PDB entry 5OCQ | X-ray diffraction, 1.70 A resolution | chain A

== Chain A ==
Name: Kappa-carrageenase
Organism: Pseudoalteromonas carrageenovora
Notes: EC 3.2.1.83
Reference sequence: P43478 (CGKA_PSEVC); residues 26-301 here = UniProt positions 26-301
Sequence (285 residues; each row starts with the number of its first residue):
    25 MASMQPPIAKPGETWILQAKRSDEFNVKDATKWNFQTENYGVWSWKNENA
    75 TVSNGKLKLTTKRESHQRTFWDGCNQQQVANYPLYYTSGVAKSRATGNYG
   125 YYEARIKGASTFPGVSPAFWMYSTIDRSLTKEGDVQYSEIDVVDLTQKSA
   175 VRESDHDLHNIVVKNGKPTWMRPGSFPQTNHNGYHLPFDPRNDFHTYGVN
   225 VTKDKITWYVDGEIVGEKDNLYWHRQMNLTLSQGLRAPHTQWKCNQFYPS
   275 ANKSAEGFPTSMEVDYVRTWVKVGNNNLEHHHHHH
Not modelled in the structure: 25-26, 298-309
Disulfide bonds: C98-C268
Differences from the reference sequence: initiating methionine (25); engineered mutation D168 (Glu in P43478); expression tag (302-309)
Swiss-Prot annotation at these positions:
  - active site: E163 (Nucleophile), D165
  - site: R260 (Important for substrate recognition)
From the paper describing this entry:
  - catalytic residues: E163, D165 (citing earlier work)
  - mutagenesis - E168D, R196A, R260A, W266A: decreased catalytic activity
  - binding site for 4-O-sulfo-beta-D-galactopyranose: W95, W144, R151, E163, D168, H183, W194, R260, N269, Q270
  - binding site for 3,6-anhydro-alpha-D-galactopyranose: Y64, W95, Q102, Y146, R151, Y161
  - binding site for 4-O-sulfo-beta-D-galactopyranose: R196 (proposed by the authors, not directly observed)
  - conformationally variable residues (side-chain flip): W95, Q100, Q102, R151, R196, N269
  - contacts within the chain: C98-C268
  - mutagenesis - R151A, Q171A: increased catalytic activity
  - mutagenesis - R92A: unchanged catalytic activity

== Summary ==
Curated annotation (UniProt) lists active-site residues E163 and D165. From the paper: catalytic residues E163
and D165; E168D, R196A and R260A, among others, reduce catalytic activity; 7 substitutions were tested in all.
Chain A is Kappa-carrageenase (Pseudoalteromonas carrageenovora); the structure, Crystal structure of the
complex of the kappa-carrageenase from Pseudoalteromonas carrageenovora with an oligotetrasaccharide of
kappa-carrageenan, was determined by X-ray diffraction together with 5OCR from the same study.
